PDB entry 4RD5 | X-ray diffraction, 2.70 A resolution | chains A and C of the 3 polymer chains in the assembly

[Chain A]
Molecule: Restriction endonuclease R.NgoVII
Source organism: Neisseria gonorrhoeae
Notes: EC 3.1.21.4
Reference sequence: Q5F9M9 (Q5F9M9_NEIG1); residue numbers follow UniProt; this construct covers 179-345
Amino-acid sequence (178 residues; each row starts with the number of its first residue):
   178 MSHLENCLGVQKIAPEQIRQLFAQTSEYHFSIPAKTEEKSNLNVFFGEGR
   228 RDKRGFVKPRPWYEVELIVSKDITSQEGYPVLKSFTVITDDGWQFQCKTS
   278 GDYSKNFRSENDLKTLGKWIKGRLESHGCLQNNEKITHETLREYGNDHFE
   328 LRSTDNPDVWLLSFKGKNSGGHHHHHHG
Not modelled in the structure: 178-184, 345-355
Construct notes: initiating methionine (178); expression tag (346-355)
What the authors report for this chain:
  - conformationally variable residues (loop rearrangement): Glu225 to Arg237
  - binding site for the 16-nt DNA strand (chain C): Lys275, Arg285
  - binding site for the 16-nt DNA strand: Lys212

[Chain C]
Molecule: 16-nt DNA strand
Sequence (16 nucleotides; row label = number of the first residue in the row):
     1 CCCTAAGCGGCAATCC
Not modelled in the structure: 1

[Chain A / chain C interface]
Contacting residue pairs (22; chain A residue first):
  Arg227(A) - DA6(C)  base contact
  Arg227(A) - DG7(C)  hydrogen bond to the base
  Arg227(A) - DC8(C)  base contact
  Lys235(A) - DA5(C)  salt bridge to the phosphate
  Lys275(A) - DC8(C)  phosphate contact
  Ser277(A) - DC8(C)  sugar contact
  Ser277(A) - DG9(C)  phosphate contact
  Gly278(A) - DG9(C)  base contact
  Gly278(A) - DG10(C)  base contact
  Asp279(A) - DG10(C)  hydrogen bond to the base
  Asp279(A) - DC11(C)  hydrogen bond to the base
  Lys282(A) - DG10(C)  hydrogen bond to the base
  Asn283(A) - DG9(C)  base contact
  Asn283(A) - DG10(C)  hydrogen bond to the base
  Arg285(A) - DC8(C)  base contact
  Arg285(A) - DG9(C)  hydrogen bond to the base
  Glu287(A) - DC8(C)  phosphate contact
  Asn288(A) - DG7(C)  sugar contact
  Asn288(A) - DC8(C)  hydrogen bond to the phosphate
  Asp289(A) - DG7(C)  phosphate contact
  Leu290(A) - DG7(C)  hydrogen bond to the phosphate
  Leu290(A) - DC8(C)  base contact
Other interface residues (no listed pair), chain A (16 interface residues in all): Glu241, Ser286, Lys291
Other interface residues (no listed pair), chain C (9 interface residues in all): DT4, DA12

[In short]
16 residues of chain A face 9 of chain C across their interface, with 8 hydrogen bonds and 1 salt bridge.
Polar pairs include Arg227(A)-DG7(C), Asp279(A)-DG10(C) and Asp279(A)-DC11(C). From the paper: a binding site
for the 16-nt DNA strand (chain C) at Lys275(A) and Arg285(A); a binding site for the 16-nt DNA strand at
Lys212(A).
Chain A is Restriction endonuclease R.NgoVII (Neisseria gonorrhoeae) and chain C is a 16-nt DNA strand; the
structure, Crystal structure of R.NgoAVII restriction endonuclease B3 domain with cognate DNA, was determined
by X-ray diffraction (same publication as 4RDM).
